PDB entry 6HSX | X-ray diffraction, 1.56 A resolution | chains L and H of the 3 polymer chains in the assembly

== Chain L ==
Protein: Prothrombin
Source organism: Homo sapiens
Notes: EC 3.4.21.5
Reference sequence: P00734 (THRB_HUMAN); the construct lacks a stretch of the UniProt sequence, so the offset changes along the chain: -4 to 0 = UniProt 328-332; 1-14 = UniProt 336-349; 15-17 = UniProt 361-363
Chain sequence (36 residues; numbered -4 to 17 plus 14 insertion-coded residues; the number before each row is that of its first residue; a row labelled like 14A-14K holds insertion residues (14A, then the next letters in order); numbers below 1 keep their minus sign (Thr-4 is residue -4)):
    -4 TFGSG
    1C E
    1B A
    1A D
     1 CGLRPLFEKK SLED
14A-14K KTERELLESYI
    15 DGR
Disordered / not traced: -4 to 0, 15-17

== Chain H ==
Protein: Prothrombin
Notes: EC 3.4.21.5
Reference sequence: P00734 (THRB_HUMAN); the construct lacks a stretch of the UniProt sequence and is renumbered around it, so the offset changes along the chain: 16-36 = UniProt 364-384; 37-60 = UniProt 386-409; 61-77 = UniProt 419-435; 78-97 = UniProt 437-456; 7 more segments
Chain sequence (259 residues; each row starts with the number of its first residue; note: 3 numbers in that range are skipped by the numbering (no residue carries them; nothing is unmodelled there); a row labelled like 60A-60I holds insertion residues (60A, then the next letters in order)):
    16 IVEGSDAEIG MSPWQVMLFR K
   36A S
    37 PQELLCGASL ISDRWVLTAA HCLL
60A-60I YPPWDKNFT
    61 ENDLLVRIGK HSRTRYE
   77A R
    78 NIEKISMLEK IYIHPRYNWR
   97A E
    98 NLDRDIALMK LKKPVAFSDY IHPVCLPDRE TA
129A-129C ASL
   130 LQAGYKGRVT GWGNLKET
147A-147G WTANVGK
   150 GQPSVLQVVN LPIVERPVCK DSTRIRITDN MFCAG
  184A Y
   185 KP
186A-186D DEGK
   187 RGDACEGDSG GPFVMKSP
204A-204B FN
   205 NRWYQMGIVS WGE
   219 GCD
  221A R
   222 DGKYGFYTHV FRLKKWIQKV IDQFGE
Disordered / not traced: 147A-147G, 246-247
Cystine bridges: Cys42-Cys58, Cys168-Cys182, Cys191-Cys220
Glycans and other covalent adducts: N-acetylglucosamine (NAG) linked to Asn60G
Ion coordination: Na+ site 1: Lys169, Thr172, Phe204A; Na+ site 2: Arg221A, Lys224
Small-molecule neighbours: GOZ ((2S)-1-[(2R)-2-azanyl-3-phenyl-propanoyl]-N-[[2,6-bis(azanyl)pyridin-4-yl]methyl]pyrrolidine-2-carboxamide): His57, Tyr60A, Trp60D, Glu97A, Asn98, Leu99, Ile174, Asp189, Ala190, Cys191, Glu192, Ser195, Val213, Ser214, Trp215, Gly216, Glu217, Gly219, Cys220, Gly226

== How chain L and chain H interact ==
Residue-residue contacts (58; chain L residue first):
  Cys1(L) - Pro120(H)
  Cys1(L) - Val121(H)
  Cys1(L) - Cys122(H)  disulfide
  Cys1(L) - Arg206(H)  hydrogen bond (backbone-side chain)
  Asp1A(L) - His119(H)  salt bridge
  Asp1A(L) - Arg206(H)
  Ala1B(L) - Arg206(H)  hydrogen bond (backbone-side chain)
  Gly2(L) - Pro120(H)  hydrogen bond (backbone-backbone)
  Gly2(L) - Cys122(H)
  Gly2(L) - Arg206(H)
  Gly2(L) - Trp207(H)  hydrogen bond (backbone-backbone)
  Leu3(L) - His119(H)  hydrogen bond (backbone-side chain)
  Leu3(L) - Asn205(H)
  Leu3(L) - Arg206(H)
  Arg4(L) - Gly25(H)
  Arg4(L) - Met26(H)  hydrogen bond (side chain-backbone)
  Arg4(L) - Pro28(H)
  Arg4(L) - Trp29(H)
  Arg4(L) - Arg137(H)
  Arg4(L) - Trp207(H)
  Pro5(L) - Ser115(H)
  Pro5(L) - Asp116(H)
  Pro5(L) - His119(H)
  Leu6(L) - Ile24(H)
  Leu6(L) - Asp116(H)
  Phe7(L) - Glu23(H)
  Phe7(L) - Ile24(H)
  Phe7(L) - Gly25(H)
  Phe7(L) - Met26(H)  hydrophobic
  Glu8(L) - Lys202(H)  salt bridge
  Glu8(L) - Asn205(H)
  Glu8(L) - Trp207(H)  hydrogen bond
  Lys9(L) - His119(H)
  Asp14(L) - Glu23(H)
  Asp14(L) - Met26(H)
  Asp14(L) - Arg137(H)  salt bridge
  Lys14A(L) - Glu23(H)  hydrogen bond (backbone-side chain)
  Thr14B(L) - Arg137(H)  hydrogen bond
  Thr14B(L) - Asn159(H)  hydrogen bond
  Glu14C(L) - Arg137(H)
  Glu14C(L) - Lys202(H)  salt bridge
  Glu14E(L) - Lys135(H)  salt bridge
  Glu14E(L) - Asn159(H)  hydrogen bond
  Glu14E(L) - Tyr184A(H)  hydrogen bond
  Leu14F(L) - Lys135(H)
  Leu14F(L) - Gly136(H)
  Leu14F(L) - Asn159(H)
  Leu14F(L) - Trp207(H)  hydrophobic
  Leu14G(L) - Pro204(H)  hydrophobic
  Ser14I(L) - Gly133(H)
  Ser14I(L) - Tyr134(H)
  Ser14I(L) - Lys135(H)  hydrogen bond (side chain-backbone)
  Tyr14J(L) - Tyr134(H)  hydrophobic
  Tyr14J(L) - Lys135(H)  hydrogen bond (side chain-backbone)
  Tyr14J(L) - Met201(H)
  Tyr14J(L) - Lys202(H)
  Tyr14J(L) - Pro204(H)
  Ile14K(L) - Tyr134(H)  hydrogen bond (backbone-side chain)
Interface residues without a listed pair, chain L (22 interface residues in all): Glu1C
Interface residues without a listed pair, chain H (26 interface residues in all): Tyr117
Inter-chain disulfides: Cys1(L)-Cys122(H)

== Overview ==
Chain L and chain H form an interface of 22 and 26 residues respectively, with 1 disulfide bond, 15 hydrogen
bonds and 5 salt bridges. Polar contacts include Asp1A(L)-His119(H), Glu8(L)-Lys202(H) and
Glu14E(L)-Lys135(H). Chain H binds compound GOZ. Covalently linked N-acetylglucosamine: at Asn60G(H).
Here chain L is Prothrombin (Homo sapiens) and chain H is Prothrombin. Entry 6HSX (Thrombin in Complex with a
D-Phe-Pro-diaminopyridine derivative) was determined by X-ray diffraction, deposited together with 6T3Q, 6T4A
and 6TDT.
